Entry 2FIO (X-ray diffraction, 2.70 A resolution); this record covers chains A and B of the 4 polymer chains in the assembly.

[Chain A (and B)]
Name: Late genes activator
From: Bacillus phage phi29
Notes: chain B of this document is another copy of the same molecule, construct and numbering; everything in this record applies to it too
UniProtKB: P03682 (VG4_BPPH2); numbering as in UniProt (aligned over 2-124)
Sequence (123 residues; numbered 2 to 124; the number before each row is that of its first residue):
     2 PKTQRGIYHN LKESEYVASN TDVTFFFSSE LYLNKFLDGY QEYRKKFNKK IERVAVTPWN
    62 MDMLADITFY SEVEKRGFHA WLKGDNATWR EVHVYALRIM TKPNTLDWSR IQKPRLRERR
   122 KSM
Curated features (UniProtKB/Swiss-Prot):
  - DNA-binding region: Arg77 to Tyr96 (H-T-H motif)
  - site: Arg120 (Interaction with host RNA polymerase and activation of the phi29 late A3 promoter)
  - mutagenesis: Arg116 (R116E: No effect on transcription activation from the A3 promoter and on transcription repression from the A2c promoter. No effect on the interaction with host RNAP), Leu117 (L117A: 60% loss of transcription activation from the A3 promoter and 60% loss of transcription repression from the A2c promoter. Poor interaction with host RNAP), Glu119 (E119Q: No effect on transcription activation from the A3 promoter and on transcription repression from the A2c promoter. No effect on the interaction with host RNAP), Arg120 (R120Q: 80% loss of transcription activation from the A3 promoter and 80% loss of transcription repression from the A2c promoter. Complete loss of interaction with host RNAP)

[Chain A / chain B interface]
Residue-residue contacts (36):
  Phe48(A) with Val55(B), hydrophobic; Ala56(B), hydrophobic
  Lys51(A) with Val55(B)
  Ile52(A) with Ile52(B), hydrophobic; Val55(B), hydrophobic
  Val55(A) with Phe48(B); Lys51(B); Ile52(B), hydrophobic; Thr69(B)
  Ala56(A) with Phe48(B), hydrophobic; Thr69(B)
  Val57(A) with Trp90(B); His94(B)
  Thr58(A) with Trp90(B); His94(B)
  Pro59(A) with Trp90(B); His94(B)
  Trp60(A) with Arg91(B); His94(B); Val95(B), hydrophobic; Leu98(B)
  Leu65(A) with Thr58(B)
  Thr69(A) with Val55(B); Ala56(B)
  Trp90(A) with Val57(B); Thr58(B); Pro59(B)
  Arg91(A) with Pro59(B), hydrogen bond (side chain-backbone); Trp60(B)
  His94(A) with Val57(B); Thr58(B); Pro59(B); Trp60(B)
  Val95(A) with Trp60(B), hydrophobic
  Leu98(A) with Trp60(B); Leu98(B)
Interface residues without a listed pair, chain A (19 interface residues in all): Tyr44, Met101, Thr102
Interface residues without a listed pair, chain B (18 interface residues in all): Leu65, Met101, Thr102

[Summary]
The interface between chain A and chain B involves 19 residues on one side and 18 on the other, with 1
hydrogen bond. The hydrogen-bonded pair is Arg91(A)-Pro59(B). Curated annotation (UniProt) lists 4 mutagenesis
sites on chain A.
Chain A and chain B are both Late genes activator (Bacillus phage phi29); the structure, Phage phi29
transcription regulator p4-DNA complex, was determined by X-ray diffraction.
